Entry 4GS7 (X-ray diffraction, 2.35 A resolution); this record covers chains A and D of the 4 polymer chains in the assembly.

# Chain A
Protein: Interleukin-15
From: Homo sapiens
UniProt: P40933 (IL15_HUMAN); residues 1-114 here correspond to UniProt positions 49-162 (UniProt number = residue number + 48)
Chain sequence (116 residues; row label = number of the first residue in the row; numbers below 1 keep their minus sign (Met-1 is residue -1)):
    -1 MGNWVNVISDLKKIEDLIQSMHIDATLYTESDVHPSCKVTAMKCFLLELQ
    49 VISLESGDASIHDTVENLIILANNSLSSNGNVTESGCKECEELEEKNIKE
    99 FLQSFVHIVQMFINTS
Not modelled in the structure: 113-114
Differences from the reference sequence: expression tag (-1 to 0)
Modified residues: Lys10, Lys11, Lys94, Lys97 (n-dimethyl-lysine; MLY)
Disulfide bonds: Cys35-Cys85, Cys42-Cys88
Curated features (UniProtKB/Swiss-Prot):
  - glycosylation: Asn79 (N-linked (GlcNAc...) asparagine)

# Chain D
Protein: Interleukin-15 receptor subunit alpha
From: Homo sapiens
UniProt: Q13261 (I15RA_HUMAN); residues 0-67 here correspond to UniProt positions 30-97 (UniProt number = residue number + 30)
Chain sequence (69 residues; row label = number of the first residue in the row; numbers below 1 keep their minus sign (Met-1 is residue -1)):
    -1 MGITCPPPMSVEHADIWVKSYSLYSRERYICNSGFKRKAGTSSLTECVLN
    49 KATNVAHWTTPSLKCIRDP
Not modelled in the structure: -1 to 0
Differences from the reference sequence: initiating methionine (-1)
Disulfide bonds: Cys3-Cys45, Cys29-Cys63

# Interface between chain A and chain D
Contacting residue pairs (29):
  Asp22(A) with Arg26(D), salt bridge
  Ala23(A) with Arg26(D)
  Thr24(A) with Arg35(D), hydrogen bond (backbone-side chain)
  Leu25(A) with Arg35(D)
  Tyr26(A) with Lys34(D); Arg35(D), hydrogen bond (side chain-backbone); Ala37(D), hydrophobic
  Leu45(A) with Ala37(D); Gly38(D)
  Glu46(A) with Arg35(D), salt bridge; Ala37(D); Gly38(D), hydrogen bond (side chain-backbone)
  Val49(A) with Arg35(D); Gly38(D); Thr39(D)
  Leu52(A) with Ser40(D); Ser60(D)
  Glu53(A) with Arg24(D), hydrogen bond (backbone-side chain); Arg26(D), salt bridge; Ser40(D), hydrogen bond; Leu42(D)
  Cys88(A) with Ala37(D), hydrophobic
  Glu89(A) with Arg35(D); Lys36(D); Ala37(D), hydrogen bond (side chain-backbone); Ile64(D); Pro67(D)
  Glu90(A) with Pro67(D)
  Glu93(A) with Lys34(D), salt bridge
Other interface residues (no listed pair), chain A (17 interface residues in all): His20, Gln48, Glu87
Other interface residues (no listed pair), chain D (14 interface residues in all): Ser41

# Summary
Chain A and chain D form an interface of 17 and 14 residues respectively; the contacts include 6 hydrogen
bonds and 4 salt bridges. Polar contacts include Asp22(A)-Arg26(D), Glu46(A)-Arg35(D) and Glu53(A)-Arg26(D).
Here chain A is Interleukin-15 and chain D is Interleukin-15 receptor subunit alpha, both from Homo sapiens.
Entry 4GS7 (Structure of the Interleukin-15 quaternary complex) was determined by X-ray diffraction.
